Entry 8ZT4 (X-ray diffraction, 2.60 A resolution); this record covers chain A.

# Chain A
Name: Carrier protein, GNAT family transferase
Source organism: Streptomyces sp
Reference sequence: chimeric construct of A0A3T0ZHH1, A0A3T0ZHG5: residues 1-85 from A0A3T0ZHH1 (A0A3T0ZHH1_STRSQ) positions 1-85 (same numbers); residues 91-278 from A0A3T0ZHG5 positions 1-188 (UniProt number = residue number - 90)
Sequence (298 residues; row label = number of the first residue in the row; numbers below 1 keep their minus sign (Met-19 is residue -19)):
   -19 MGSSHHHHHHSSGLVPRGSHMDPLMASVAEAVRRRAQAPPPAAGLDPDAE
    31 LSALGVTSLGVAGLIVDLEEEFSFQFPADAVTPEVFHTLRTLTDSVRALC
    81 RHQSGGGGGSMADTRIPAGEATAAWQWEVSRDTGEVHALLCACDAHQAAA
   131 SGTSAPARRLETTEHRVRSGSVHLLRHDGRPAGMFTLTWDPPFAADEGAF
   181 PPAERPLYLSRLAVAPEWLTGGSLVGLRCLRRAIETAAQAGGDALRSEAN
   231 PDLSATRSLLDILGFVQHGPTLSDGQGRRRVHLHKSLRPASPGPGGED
Not modelled in the structure: -19 to 0, 20-24, 85-89, 269-278
Construct notes: initiating methionine (-19); expression tag (-18 to 0); linker (86-90)
Modified / non-standard residues: Ser38 (4'-phosphopanthetheine-serine; 4HH)
From the paper describing this entry:
  - mutagenesis - D124A, D176A, R211L, R211L/E215L, E228A, N230L, D254A, R258A, R260A: decreased catalytic activity
  - mutagenesis - L210A/L240A, E215L: unchanged catalytic activity
  - mutagenesis - R138A: abolished catalytic activity
  - catalytic residues: Arg191, Leu192 (from molecular simulation)
  - mutagenesis - S227A: decreased catalytic activity on 2-SA-SbzG
  - mutagenesis - S227A: unchanged catalytic activity on C6-fatty acyl-SbzG
  - specificity-determining residues: Ser227, Leu240
  - specificity-determining residues: Leu189, Leu210 (proposed by the authors, not directly observed)
  - mutagenesis - L240A: increased catalytic activity on C8- and C10-fatty acyl-SbzG
  - mutagenesis - L189A/L240A, L210A/L240A, S227A/L240A: increased catalytic activity on C12-fatty acyl-SbzG
  - mutagenesis - L189A/L240A, S227A/L240A: decreased catalytic activity on 2SA-SbzG

# In short
From the paper: catalytic residues Arg191 and Leu192; D124A, D176A and R211L, among others, reduce catalytic
activity; 16 substitutions were tested in all.
Chain A is Carrier protein, GNAT family transferase (Streptomyces sp); the structure, Complex structure of
N-acetyltransferase SbzI and carrier protein SbzG in the biosynthesis of altemicidin, was determined by X-ray
diffraction (same publication as 8ZT3).
